PDB entry 8YVI | electron microscopy, 2.93 A resolution | chains A and Y of the 15 polymer chains in the assembly

Chain A:
Protein: Major carboxysome shell protein CsoS1A
From: Halothiobacillus neapolitanus
Reference sequence: P45689 (CSOSA_HALNC); residue numbers follow UniProt; this construct covers 1-98
Chain sequence (98 residues; each row starts with the number of its first residue):
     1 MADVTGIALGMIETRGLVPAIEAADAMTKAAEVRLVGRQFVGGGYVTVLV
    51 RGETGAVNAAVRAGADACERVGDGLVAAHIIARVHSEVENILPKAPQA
Disordered / not traced: 1-5, 98

Chain Y:
Protein: Carboxysome assembly protein CsoS2B
From: Halothiobacillus neapolitanus
Reference sequence: O85041 (CSOS2_HALNC); residues 592-869 here = UniProt positions 592-869
Chain sequence (279 residues; numbered 591 to 869; the number before each row is that of its first residue):
   591 MPFCTSTPEPEAQSTEQSLTCEGQIISGTSVDASDLVTGNEIGEQQLISG
   641 DAYVGAQQTGCLPTSPRFNQTGNVQSMGFKNTNQPEQNFAPGEVMPTDFS
   691 IQTPARSAQNRITGNDIAPSGRITGPGMLATGLITGTPEFRHAARELVGS
   741 PQPMAMAMANRNKAAQAPVVQPEVVATQEKPELVCAPRSDQMDRVSGEGK
   791 ERCHITGDDWSVNKHITGTAGQWASGRNPSMRGNARVVETSAFANRNVPK
   841 PEKPGSKITGSSGNDTQGSLITYSGGARG
Disordered / not traced: 591-700, 733-772
Construct notes: initiating methionine (591)
Cystine bridges: Cys775-Cys793

Chain A / chain Y interface:
Pairs across the interface (5):
  Glu22(A) with Trp813(Y)
  Ala30(A) with Arg817(Y)
  Ala67(A) with Trp813(Y), hydrogen bond (backbone-side chain)
  Arg70(A) with Gln812(Y)
  Val71(A) with Trp813(Y), hydrophobic
Interface residues without a listed pair, chain A (7 interface residues in all): Lys29, Ala63
Interface residues without a listed pair, chain Y (4 interface residues in all): Thr807

Overview:
The interface between chain A and chain Y involves 7 residues on one side and 4 on the other, with 1 hydrogen
bond. The hydrogen-bonded pair is Ala67(A)-Trp813(Y).
Chain A is Major carboxysome shell protein CsoS1A and chain Y is Carboxysome assembly protein CsoS2B, both
from Halothiobacillus neapolitanus; the structure, Cryo-EM structure of carboxysomal midi-shell: icosahedral
assembly from CsoS4A/4B/1A/1B/1C/1D and CsoS2 C-terminal co-expression (T = 13), was determined by electron
microscopy (same publication as 8YVE, 8YVF and 9F0H).
